7X5V - chains A and E of the 5 polymer chains in the assembly; structure by electron microscopy, 2.83 A resolution.

[Chain A]
Molecule: ion channel, GFP-TwinStrep
Organism: Emiliania huxleyi
Amino-acid sequence (815 residues; each row starts with the number of its first residue):
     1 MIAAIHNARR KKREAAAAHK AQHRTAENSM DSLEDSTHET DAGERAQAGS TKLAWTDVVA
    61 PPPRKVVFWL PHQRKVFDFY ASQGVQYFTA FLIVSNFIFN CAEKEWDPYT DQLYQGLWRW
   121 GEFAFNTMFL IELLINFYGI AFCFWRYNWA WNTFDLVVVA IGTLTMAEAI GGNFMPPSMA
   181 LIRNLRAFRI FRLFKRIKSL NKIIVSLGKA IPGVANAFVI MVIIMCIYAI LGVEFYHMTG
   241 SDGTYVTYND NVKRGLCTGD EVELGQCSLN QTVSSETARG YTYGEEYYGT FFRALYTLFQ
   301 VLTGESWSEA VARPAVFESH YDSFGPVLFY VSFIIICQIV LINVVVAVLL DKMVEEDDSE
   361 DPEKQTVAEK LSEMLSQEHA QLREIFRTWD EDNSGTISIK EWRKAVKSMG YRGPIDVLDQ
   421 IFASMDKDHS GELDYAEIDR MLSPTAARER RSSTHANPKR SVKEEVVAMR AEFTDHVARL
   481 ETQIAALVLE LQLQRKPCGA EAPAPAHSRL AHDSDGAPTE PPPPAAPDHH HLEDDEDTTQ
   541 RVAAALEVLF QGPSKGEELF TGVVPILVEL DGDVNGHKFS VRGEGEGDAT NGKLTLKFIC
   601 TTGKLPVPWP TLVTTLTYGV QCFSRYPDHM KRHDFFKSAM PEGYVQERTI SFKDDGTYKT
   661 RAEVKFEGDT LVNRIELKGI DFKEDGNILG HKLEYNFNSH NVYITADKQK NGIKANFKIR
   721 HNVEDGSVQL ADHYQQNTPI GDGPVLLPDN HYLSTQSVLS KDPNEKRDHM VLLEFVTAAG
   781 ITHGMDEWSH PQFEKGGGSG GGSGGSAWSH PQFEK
Disordered / not traced: 1-68, 359-815
From the paper describing this entry:
  - self-association interface (contacts with another copy of this molecule); pairs are residue here / residue on that copy: N251-E285, R254, G280

[Chain E]
Molecule: ion channel
Organism: Emiliania huxleyi
Amino-acid sequence (17 residues; each row starts with the number of its first residue):
     1 MIAAIHNARR KKREAAA
Disordered / not traced: 1

[How chain A and chain E interact]
Residue-residue contacts - 9 pairs, chain A then chain E:
  A347(A) with A4(E), hydrophobic
  L350(A) with A4(E), hydrophobic; I5(E), hydrophobic; A8(E)
  D351(A) with A8(E); K11(E), salt bridge
  V354(A) with A8(E), hydrophobic; K12(E)
  D358(A) with K12(E), salt bridge
Also at the interface, not in a pair above, chain A (7 interface residues in all): V346, E355

[In short]
7 residues of chain A face 5 of chain E across their interface; the contacts include 2 salt bridges. Polar
pairs include D351(A)-K11(E) and D358(A)-K12(E). From the paper: a self-association interface involving
N251(A), R254(A) and G280(A) among others.
Here chain A is ion channel, GFP-TwinStrep and chain E is ion channel, both from Emiliania huxleyi. Entry 7X5V
(NaVEh Sodium channel, and NaVEh from the coccolithophore Emiliania huxleyi) was determined by electron
microscopy.
